7LVC - chain A; structure by X-ray diffraction, 1.70 A resolution.

# Chain A
Molecule: Dihydrofolate reductase
Organism: Escherichia coli (strain K12)
Notes: EC 1.5.1.3
Reference sequence: P0ABQ4 (DYR_ECOLI); residues 1-159 here = UniProt positions 1-159
Amino-acid sequence (159 residues; row label = number of the first residue in the row):
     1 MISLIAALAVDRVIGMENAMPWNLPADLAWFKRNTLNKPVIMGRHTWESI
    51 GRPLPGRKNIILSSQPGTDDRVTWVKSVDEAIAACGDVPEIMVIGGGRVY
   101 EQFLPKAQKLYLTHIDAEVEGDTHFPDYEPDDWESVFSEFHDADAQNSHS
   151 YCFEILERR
Modified residues: C152 (3-sulfinoalanine; CSD)
Swiss-Prot annotation at these positions:
  - binding site (substrate): I5, D27, R52, R57, T113
  - binding site (NADP(+)): A7, V13 to A19, H45, T46, S63, S64, K76, G95 to Q102
Metal / ion sites: Mn2+ site 1: D70, D87; Mn2+ site 2 near D79 (its only coordinating residue here); Mn2+ site 3: D116, H149, R159
Residues lining bound ligands:
  - folic acid (FOL): I5, A6, A7, M20, D27, L28, A29, W30, F31, K32, T46, I50, R52, L54, P55, R57, I94, Y100, T113
  - NADP (NAP; NADP nicotinamide-adenine-dinucleotide phosphate): A6, A7, I14, G15, M16, N18, A19, M20, W22, G43, R44, H45, T46, S49, L62, S63, S64, Q65, K76, S77, V78, I94, G95, G96, G97, R98, V99, Y100, Q102, T123
From the paper describing this entry:
  - catalytic residues: M20, M42 (citing earlier work)

# Overview
Ligands of chain A: folic acid and NADP. The Mn2+ site 1 is built by D70 and D87. D116, H149 and R159
coordinate Mn2+ site 3. Curated annotation (UniProt) lists 5 substrate-binding residues and 21 NADP+-binding
residues. The paper reports catalytic residues M20 and M42.
Chain A is Dihydrofolate reductase (Escherichia coli (strain K12)); the structure, E. coli DHFR by Native
Mn,P,S-SAD at Room Temperature, was determined by X-ray diffraction (same publication as 7RIN, 7MM1 and 7L84).
